PDB entry 8RHQ | X-ray diffraction, 2.00 A resolution | chains C and D of the 9 polymer chains in the assembly

[Chain C]
Molecule: HLA class I histocompatibility antigen
Organism: Homo sapiens
Reference sequence: Q5S3G3 (Q5S3G3_HUMAN); residues -23 to 341 here correspond to UniProt positions 1-365 (UniProt number = residue number + 24)
Chain sequence (365 residues; numbered -23 to 341; the number before each row is that of its first residue; numbers below 1 keep their minus sign (Met-23 is residue -23)):
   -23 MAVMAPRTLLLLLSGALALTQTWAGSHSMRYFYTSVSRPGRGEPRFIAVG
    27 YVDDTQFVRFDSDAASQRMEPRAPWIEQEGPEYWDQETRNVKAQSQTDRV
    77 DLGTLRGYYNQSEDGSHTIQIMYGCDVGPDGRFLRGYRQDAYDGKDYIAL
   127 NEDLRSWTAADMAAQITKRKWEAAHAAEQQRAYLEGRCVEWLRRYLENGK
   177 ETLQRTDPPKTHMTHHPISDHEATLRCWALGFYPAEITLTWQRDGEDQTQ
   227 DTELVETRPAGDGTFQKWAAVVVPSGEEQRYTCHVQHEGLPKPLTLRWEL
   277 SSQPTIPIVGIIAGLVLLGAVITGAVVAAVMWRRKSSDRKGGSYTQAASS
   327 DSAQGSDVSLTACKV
Unresolved in the structure: -23 to 0, 275-341
Disulfides: Cys101-Cys164, Cys203-Cys259
Ion coordination: Na+: Gly83, Asn86 (shared with 2 residues of chain A; 2 residues of chain E)

[Chain D]
Molecule: Beta-2-microglobulin
Organism: Homo sapiens
Reference sequence: P61769 (B2MG_HUMAN); residues 1-99 here correspond to UniProt positions 21-119 (UniProt number = residue number + 20)
Chain sequence (100 residues; row label = number of the first residue in the row; numbering starts at 0):
     0 MIQRTPKIQVYSRHPAENGKSNFLNCYVSGFHPSDIEVDLLKNGERIEKV
    50 EHSDLSFSKDWSFYLLYYTEFTPTEKDEYACRVNHVTLSQPKIVKWDRDM
Disulfides: Cys25-Cys80
Construct notes: initiating methionine (0)
Ion coordination: Mg2+: Asn83, His84, Leu87
Swiss-Prot annotation at these positions:
  - modified residue: Gln2 (Pyrrolidone carboxylic acid)
  - glycosylation: Ile1 (N-linked (Glc) (glycation) isoleucine), Lys19 (N-linked (Glc) (glycation) lysine), Lys41 (N-linked (Glc) (glycation) lysine), Lys48 (N-linked (Glc) (glycation) lysine), Lys58 (N-linked (Glc) (glycation) lysine), Lys91 (N-linked (Glc) (glycation) lysine), Lys94 (N-linked (Glc) (glycation) lysine)

[How chain C and chain D interact]
Residue-residue contacts - 57 pairs, chain C then chain D:
  Phe8(C) with Ser55(D); Phe56(D)
  Tyr9(C) with Phe56(D)
  Thr10(C) with Leu54(D); Phe56(D); Phe62(D)
  Val12(C) with Ser33(D)
  Ile23(C) with Leu54(D), hydrophobic
  Val25(C) with Asp53(D); Leu54(D); Ser55(D)
  Tyr27(C) with Ser55(D); Tyr63(D)
  Gln32(C) with Asp53(D), hydrogen bond
  Arg35(C) with Asp53(D), salt bridge
  Arg48(C) with Asp53(D), salt bridge
  Gln96(C) with His31(D), hydrogen bond; Phe56(D); Trp60(D), hydrogen bond (side chain-backbone); Phe62(D)
  Ile97(C) with Phe56(D)
  Met98(C) with Lys58(D)
  Tyr113(C) with Lys58(D)
  Gln115(C) with Lys58(D), hydrogen bond; Trp60(D)
  Asp116(C) with Trp60(D)
  Ala117(C) with Trp60(D), hydrophobic
  Asp119(C) with Met0(D); Ile1(D); His31(D)
  Gly120(C) with His31(D)
  Lys121(C) with Ile1(D)
  Asp122(C) with Trp60(D), hydrogen bond
  His192(C) with Asp98(D)
  Arg202(C) with Asp98(D), hydrogen bond (side chain-backbone)
  Trp204(C) with Asp98(D); Met99(D)
  Val231(C) with Gln8(D)
  Glu232(C) with Lys6(D), salt bridge; Gln8(D), hydrogen bond (backbone-side chain); Tyr26(D), hydrogen bond; Ser28(D), hydrogen bond
  Arg234(C) with Gln8(D), hydrogen bond; Tyr10(D); Met99(D), hydrogen bond (side chain-backbone)
  Pro235(C) with Tyr10(D), hydrogen bond (backbone-side chain); Asn24(D); Tyr26(D)
  Ala236(C) with Arg12(D); Asn24(D), hydrogen bond (backbone-side chain)
  Gly237(C) with Arg12(D), hydrogen bond (backbone-side chain); Leu65(D)
  Asp238(C) with Arg12(D)
  Gln242(C) with Tyr10(D); Ser11(D), hydrogen bond (side chain-backbone); Arg12(D), hydrogen bond (side chain-backbone)
  Trp244(C) with Met99(D), hydrogen bond (side chain-backbone)
Other interface residues (no listed pair), chain C (37 interface residues in all): Ser92, Thr94, Leu206, Thr233
Other interface residues (no listed pair), chain D (27 interface residues in all): His13, Pro14, Pro32, Asp34

[Summary]
The interface between chain C and chain D involves 37 residues on one side and 27 on the other; the contacts
include 17 hydrogen bonds and 3 salt bridges. Polar pairs include Arg35(C)-Asp53(D), Arg48(C)-Asp53(D) and
Glu232(C)-Lys6(D). Gly83(C) and Asn86(C) coordinate Na+.
Here chain C is HLA class I histocompatibility antigen and chain D is Beta-2-microglobulin, both from Homo
sapiens. Entry 8RHQ (Crystal structure of HLA-A*11:01 in complex with SVLNDIFSRL, an 10-mer epitope from
SARS-CoV-2 Spike (S975-984)) was determined by X-ray diffraction, deposited together with 7SIS, 8RBU, 8RBV,
8RCV, 8REF and 8RH6.
